PDB entry 6X2R | X-ray diffraction, 2.30 A resolution | chains A and C of the 4 polymer chains in the assembly

# Chain A
Name: GTP-binding nuclear protein Ran
Organism: Homo sapiens
UniProt: P62826 (RAN_HUMAN); numbering as in UniProt (aligned over 1-216)
Chain sequence (216 residues; each row starts with the number of its first residue):
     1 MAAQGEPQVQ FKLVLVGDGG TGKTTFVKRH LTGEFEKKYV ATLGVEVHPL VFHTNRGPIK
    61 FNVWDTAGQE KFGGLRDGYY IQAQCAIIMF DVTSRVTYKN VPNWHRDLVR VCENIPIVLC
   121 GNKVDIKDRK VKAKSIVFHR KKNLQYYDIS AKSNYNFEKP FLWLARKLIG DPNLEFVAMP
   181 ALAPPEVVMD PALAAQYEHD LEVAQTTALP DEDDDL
Disordered / not traced: 1-8, 187-189
Metal / ion sites: Mg2+: Thr24, Thr42 (together with GMP-PNP)
Residues lining bound ligands: GMP-PNP (GNP; phosphoaminophosphonic acid-guanylate ester): Gly17, Asp18, Gly19, Gly20, Thr21, Gly22, Lys23, Thr24, Thr25, Phe35, Glu36, Lys37, Lys38, Tyr39, Val40, Ala41, Thr42, Thr66, Ala67, Gly68, Gln69, Asn122, Lys123, Asp125, Ile126, Ser150, Ala151, Lys152
UniProt features mapped onto this chain:
  - region: Lys37 to Val45 (Switch-I), Gly68 to Gln84 (Switch-II), Asp211 to Leu216 (Interaction with RANBP1)
  - binding site (GTP): Asp18 to Thr25, Glu36 to Thr42, Gly68, Asn122 to Asp125, Ser150 to Lys152
  - site: Gln69 (Essential for GTP hydrolysis)
  - modified residue: Ala2 (N-acetylalanine), Thr24 (Phosphothreonine), Lys37 (N6-acetyllysine), Lys60 (N6-acetyllysine), Lys71 (N6-acetyllysine), Lys99 (N6-acetyllysine), Lys134 (N6-acetyllysine), Lys159 (N6-acetyllysine)
  - cross-link (Glycyl lysine isopeptide (Lys-Gly)): Lys71 (interchain with G-Cter in SUMO2), Lys152 (interchain with G-Cter in SUMO2)
  - mutagenesis: Gly19 (G19V: Blocks DNA replication; when associated with L-69), Thr24 (T24L: Has low binding affinity for GTP and GDP. Almost completely abolishes interaction with BIRC5; T24N: Has low binding affinity for GTP and GDP. Decreases nuclear import of proteins and RNA ...), Thr25 (T25A: Minor effect on the interaction with the alpha phosphate group of bound GTP), Lys37 (K37Q: Mimics acetylation; enhances the nuclear export of RELA/p65; K37R: Decreased acetylation), Tyr39 (Y39A: Abolishes steric hindrance that traps the essential Q-69 in an unreactive position, and causes slow GTP hydrolysis in wild-type ...), Gln69 (Q69L: Strongly decreased GTPase activity. Probably locked in the GTP-bound form. Loss of interaction with NUTF2. Decreases nuclear location and leads to cytoplasmic location during interphase ...), Glu70 (E70A: Strongly decreases the relase of bound GDP), Arg76 (R76E: Probable loss of interaction with NUTF2. Loss of transport to the nucleus), Lys134 (K134Q: Loss of normal mitotic chromosome segregation and defective mitotic spindle orientation; K134R: Loss of normal mitotic chromosome segregation and formation of sister chromatid bridges), Asp211 to Leu216 (No effect on GTPase activity. Abolishes interaction with RANBP1)

# Chain C
Name: Exportin-1
Organism: Saccharomyces cerevisiae
UniProt: P30822 (XPO1_YEAST); numbering as in UniProt; present here: 1-376, 414-1058
Chain sequence (1024 residues; each row starts with the number of its first residue; note: 37 numbers in that range are skipped by the numbering (no residue carries them; nothing is unmodelled there); numbers below 1 keep their minus sign (Gly-2 is residue -2)):
    -2 GGSMEGILDF SNDLDIALLD QVVSTFYQGS GVQQKQAQEI LTKFQDNPDA WQKADQILQF
    58 STNPQSKFIA LSILDKLITR KWKLLPNDHR IGIRNFVVGM IISMCQDDEV FKTQKNLINK
   118 SDLTLVQILK QEWPQNWPEF IPELIGSSSS SVNVCENNMI VLKLLSEEVF DFSAEQMTQA
   178 KALHLKNSMS KEFEQIFKLC FQVLEQGSSS SLIVATLESL LRYLHWIPYR YIYETNILEL
   238 LSTKFMTSPD TRAITLKCLT EVSNLKIPQD NDLIKRQTVL FFQNTLQQIA TSVMPVTADL
   298 KATYANANGN DQSFLQDLAM FLTTYLARNR ALLESDESLR ELLLNAHQYL IQLSKIEERE
   358 LFKTTLDYWH NLVADLFYE
   414 PLKKHIYEEI CSQLRLVIIE NMVRPEEVLV VENDEGEIVR EFVKESDTIQ LYKSEREVLV
   474 YLTHLNVIDT EEIMISKLAR QIDGSEWSWH NINTLSWAIG SISGTMSEDT EKRFVVTVIK
   534 DLLGLCEQKR GKDNKAVVAS DIMYVVGQYP RFLKAHWNFL RTVILKLFEF MHETHEGVQD
   594 MACDTFIKIV QKCKYHFVIQ QPRESEPFIQ TIIRDIQKTT ADLQPQQVHT FYKACGIIIS
   654 EERSVAERNR LLSDLMQLPN MAWDTIVEQS TANPTLLLDS ETVKIIANII KTNVAVCTSM
   714 GADFYPQLGH IYYNMLQLYR AVSSMISAQV AAEGLIATKT PKVRGLRTIK KEILKLVETY
   774 ISKARNLDDV VKVLVEPLLN AVLEDYMNNV PDARDAEVLN CMTTVVEKVG HMIPQGVILI
   834 LQSVFECTLD MINKDFTEYP EHRVEFYKLL KVINEKSFAA FLELPPAAFK LFVDAICWAF
   894 KHNNRDVEVN GLQIALDLVK NIERMGNVPF ANEFHKNYFF IFVSETFFVL TDSDHKSGFS
   954 KQALLLMKLI SLVYDNKISV PLYQEAEVPQ GTSNQVYLSQ YLANMLSNAF PHLTSEQIAS
  1014 FLSALTKQCK DLVVFKGTLR DFLVQIKEVG GDPTDYLFAE DKENA
Disordered / not traced: -2 to -1, 439-460, 1053-1058
Sequence notes: expression tag (-2 to 0); conflict Gly537 (Asp in P30822), Cys539 (Thr in P30822), Glu540 (Val in P30822), Gln541 (Lys in P30822), Cys1022 (Tyr in P30822)

# Chain A / chain C interface
Pairs across the interface (56; chain A residue first):
  Lys38(A) with Thr850(C)
  Val45(A) with Gln35(C)
  Val47(A) with Gln31(C)
  Trp64(A) with Phe23(C), hydrophobic; Gln31(C)
  Gly74(A) with Gln42(C)
  Leu75(A) with Phe23(C), hydrophobic; Leu38(C); Gln42(C)
  Asp77(A) with Phe65(C); Lys117(C), salt bridge
  Gly78(A) with Tyr24(C), hydrogen bond (backbone-side chain); Phe65(C)
  Tyr79(A) with Phe23(C), hydrophobic; Gln35(C), hydrogen bond; Thr39(C)
  Ile81(A) with Tyr24(C); Phe65(C), hydrophobic
  Gln82(A) with Gln25(C), hydrogen bond; Gln62(C)
  Thr93(A) with Arg898(C), hydrogen bond (backbone-side chain)
  Ser94(A) with Arg898(C)
  Arg95(A) with Arg898(C)
  Pro102(A) with Phe169(C)
  Asn103(A) with Phe169(C); Glu172(C)
  Arg106(A) with Phe169(C); Gln173(C)
  Arg110(A) with Leu120(C); Leu161(C); Glu164(C), salt bridge; Glu165(C), salt bridge
  Val111(A) with Asn113(C)
  Glu113(A) with Asn116(C), hydrogen bond
  Lys130(A) with Arg898(C)
  Lys134(A) with Asp364(C), salt bridge; Gln463(C)
  His139(A) with Glu357(C), salt bridge
  Arg140(A) with Met317(C); Lys360(C); Thr361(C), hydrogen bond; Asp364(C), salt bridge
  Lys141(A) with Lys254(C), hydrogen bond (backbone-side chain); Glu258(C), salt bridge
  Asn143(A) with Lys254(C), hydrogen bond; Ser310(C); Gln313(C), hydrogen bond; Asp314(C), hydrogen bond
  Gln145(A) with Glu355(C), hydrogen bond
  Tyr146(A) with Glu357(C)
  Lys167(A) with Gln309(C)
  Pro172(A) with Ala302(C); Asn303(C)
  Thr206(A) with Ile749(C)
  Ala208(A) with Lys752(C)
  Glu212(A) with Arg757(C)
Interface residues without a listed pair, chain A (41 interface residues in all): Lys12, Leu43, Gly44, Val96, Lys99, Asn100, Ala133, Asp213
Interface residues without a listed pair, chain C (49 interface residues in all): Ile66, Ser69, Thr257, Asn261, Ala304, Ser467, Asp899, Ser950, Arg1033

# In short
41 residues of chain A face 49 of chain C across their interface; the contacts include 11 hydrogen bonds and 7
salt bridges. Among the polar pairs are Asp77(A)-Lys117(C), Arg110(A)-Glu164(C) and Arg110(A)-Glu165(C). Bound
to chain A: GMP-PNP.
Chain A is GTP-binding nuclear protein Ran (Homo sapiens) and chain C is Exportin-1 (Saccharomyces
cerevisiae); the structure, Crystal Structure of the 4E-TNES peptide bound to CRM1, was determined by X-ray
diffraction (same publication as 6X2M, 6X2O, 6X2P, 6X2S, 6X2U, 6X2V and 3 further entries).
